PDB entry 6LDI | electron microscopy, 3.69 A resolution | chains D and 1 of the 11 polymer chains in the assembly

# Chain D
Molecule: DNA-directed RNA polymerase subunit beta'
Source organism: Escherichia coli (strain K12)
Notes: EC 2.7.7.6
UniProtKB: P0A8T7 (RPOC_ECOLI); numbering as in UniProt (aligned over 1-1407)
Chain sequence (1416 residues; each row starts with the number of its first residue):
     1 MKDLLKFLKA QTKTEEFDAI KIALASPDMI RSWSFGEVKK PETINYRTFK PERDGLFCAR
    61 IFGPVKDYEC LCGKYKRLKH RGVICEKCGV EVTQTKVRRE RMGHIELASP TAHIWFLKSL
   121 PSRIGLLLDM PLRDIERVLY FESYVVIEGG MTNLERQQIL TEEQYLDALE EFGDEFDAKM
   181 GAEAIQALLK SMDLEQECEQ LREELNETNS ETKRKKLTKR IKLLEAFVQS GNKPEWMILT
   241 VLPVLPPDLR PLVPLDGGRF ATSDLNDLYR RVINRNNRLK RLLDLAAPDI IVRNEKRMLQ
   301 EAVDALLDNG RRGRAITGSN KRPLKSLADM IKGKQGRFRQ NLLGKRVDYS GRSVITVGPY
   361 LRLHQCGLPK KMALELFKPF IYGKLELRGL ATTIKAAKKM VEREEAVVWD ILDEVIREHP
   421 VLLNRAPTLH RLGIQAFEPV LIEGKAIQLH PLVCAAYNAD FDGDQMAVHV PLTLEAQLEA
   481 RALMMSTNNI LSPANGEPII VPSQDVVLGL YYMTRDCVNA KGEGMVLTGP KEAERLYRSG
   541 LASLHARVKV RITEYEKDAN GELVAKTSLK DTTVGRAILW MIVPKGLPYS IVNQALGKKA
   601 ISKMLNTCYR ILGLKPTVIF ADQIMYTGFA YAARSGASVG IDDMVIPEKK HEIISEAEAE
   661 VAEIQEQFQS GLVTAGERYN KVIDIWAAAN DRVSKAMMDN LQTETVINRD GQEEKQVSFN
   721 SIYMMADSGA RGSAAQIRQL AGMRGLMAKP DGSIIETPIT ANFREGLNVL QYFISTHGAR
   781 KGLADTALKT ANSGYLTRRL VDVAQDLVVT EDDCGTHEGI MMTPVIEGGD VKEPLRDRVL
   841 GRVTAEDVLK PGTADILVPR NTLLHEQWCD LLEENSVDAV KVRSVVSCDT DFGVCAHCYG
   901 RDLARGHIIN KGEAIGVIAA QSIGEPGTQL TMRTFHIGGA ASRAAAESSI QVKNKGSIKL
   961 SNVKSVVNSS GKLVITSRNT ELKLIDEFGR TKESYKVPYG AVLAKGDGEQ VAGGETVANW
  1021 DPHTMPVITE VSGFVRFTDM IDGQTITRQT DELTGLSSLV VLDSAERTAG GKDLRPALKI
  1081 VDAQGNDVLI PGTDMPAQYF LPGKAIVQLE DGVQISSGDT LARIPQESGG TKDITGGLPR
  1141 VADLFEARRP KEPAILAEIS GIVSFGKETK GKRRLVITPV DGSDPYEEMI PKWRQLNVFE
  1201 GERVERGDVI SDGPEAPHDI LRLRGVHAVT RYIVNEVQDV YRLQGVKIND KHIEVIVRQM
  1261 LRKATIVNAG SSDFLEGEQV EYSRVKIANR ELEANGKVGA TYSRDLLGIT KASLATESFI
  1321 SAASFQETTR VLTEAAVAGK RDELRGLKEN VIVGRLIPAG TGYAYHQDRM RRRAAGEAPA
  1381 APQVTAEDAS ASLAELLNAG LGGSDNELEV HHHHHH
Disordered / not traced: 1-16, 932-947, 1127-1136, 1374-1416
Construct notes: expression tag (1408-1416)
Swiss-Prot annotation at these positions:
  - binding site (Zn(2+)): Cys70, Cys72, Cys85, Cys88, Cys814, Cys888, Cys895, Cys898
  - binding site (Mg(2+)): Asp460, Asp462, Asp464
  - modified residue: Lys983 (N6-acetyllysine)
  - mutagenesis: Gln504 (Q504P: Resistant to antibiotics salinamide A and B), Asn690 (N690D: Resistant to antibiotics salinamide A and B), Met697 (M697V: Resistant to antibiotics salinamide A and B), Ala735 (A735T: Resistant to antibiotics salinamide A and B), Arg738 (R738C/H/P/S: Resistant to antibiotics salinamide A and B), Ala748 (A748E: Resistant to antibiotics salinamide A and B), Pro758 (P758S/T: Resistant to antibiotics salinamide A and B), Phe763 (F763C: Resistant to antibiotics salinamide A and B), Ser775 (S775A: Resistant to antibiotics salinamide A and B), Ala779 (A779T/V: Resistant to antibiotics salinamide A and B), Arg780 (R780C: Resistant to antibiotics salinamide A and B), Gly782 (G782A/C: Resistant to antibiotics salinamide A and B), 1 further mutagenesis entry in UniProt
Ion coordination: Zn2+ site 1: Cys70, Cys72, Cys85, Cys88; Mg2+: Asp460, Asp462, Asp464 (shared with 1 residue of chain 3); Zn2+ site 2: Cys814, Cys888, Cys895, Cys898

# Chain 1
Molecule: 50-nt DNA strand
Sequence (50 nucleotides; row label = number of the first residue in the row):
    39 CTTGACCTTC CCCTTGCTGG AAGGTTTATA ATGGGAGCTG TCACGGATGC

# Interface between chain D and chain 1
Residue-residue contacts - 7 pairs, chain D then chain 1:
  Tyr46(D) with DA60(1), hydrogen bond to the phosphate
  Arg47(D) with DA59(1), hydrogen bond to the phosphate; DA60(1), salt bridge to the phosphate
  Arg133(D) with DC88(1), salt bridge to the phosphate
  Arg1148(D) with DC82(1), salt bridge to the phosphate; DG83(1), phosphate contact
  Lys1311(D) with DG84(1), salt bridge to the phosphate
Interface residues without a listed pair, chain D (8 interface residues in all): Leu120, Pro121, Lys321
Interface residues without a listed pair, chain 1 (11 interface residues in all): DG75, DA81, DA85, DT86, DG87

# In short
Chain D and chain 1 form an interface of 8 and 11 residues respectively; the contacts include 2 hydrogen bonds
and 4 salt bridges. Among the polar pairs are Tyr46(D)-DA60(1), Arg47(D)-DA59(1) and Arg47(D)-DA60(1).
Chain D is DNA-directed RNA polymerase subunit beta' (Escherichia coli (strain K12)) and chain 1 is a 50-nt
DNA strand; the structure, The cryo-EM structure of E. coli CueR transcription activation complex, was
determined by electron microscopy together with 7C17 from the same study.
